PDB entry 5V1D | X-ray diffraction, 2.80 A resolution | chains A and E of the 4 polymer chains in the assembly

# Chain A
Name: eIF2AK3 protein
Organism: Bos taurus
Notes: fragment: PERK luminal domain
UniProtKB: A5D791 (A5D791_BOVIN); numbering as in UniProt (aligned over 96-421)
Sequence (326 residues; numbered 96 to 421; the number before each row is that of its first residue):
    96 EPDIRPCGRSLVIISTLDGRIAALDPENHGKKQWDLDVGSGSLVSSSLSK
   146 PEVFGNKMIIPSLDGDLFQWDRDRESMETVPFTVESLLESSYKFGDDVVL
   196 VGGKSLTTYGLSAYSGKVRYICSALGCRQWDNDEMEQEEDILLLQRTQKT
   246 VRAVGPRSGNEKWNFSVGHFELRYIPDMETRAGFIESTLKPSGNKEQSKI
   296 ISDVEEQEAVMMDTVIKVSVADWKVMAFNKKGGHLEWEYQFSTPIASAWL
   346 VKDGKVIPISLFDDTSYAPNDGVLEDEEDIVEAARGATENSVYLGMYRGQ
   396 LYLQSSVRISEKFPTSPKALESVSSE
Unresolved in the structure: 96-103, 142-152, 165-172, 185-191, 224-235, 271-308, 359-387, 402-421
Differences from the reference sequence: engineered mutation Ser337 (Cys in A5D791)
UniProt features mapped onto this chain:
  - glycosylation: Asn259 (N-linked (GlcNAc...) asparagine)
Reported in the primary citation:
  - mutagenesis - W165S, W165S/Y388S/L389S/M391S, Y388S/L389S/M391S: decreased binding to denatured proteins
  - mutagenesis - V310A, L345A, F357S: unchanged binding to 12-residue peptide (chain E)
  - mutagenesis - V310A, L345A, F357S: unchanged binding to denatured rhodanese
  - mutagenesis - V310A, L345A, F357S: unchanged binding to peptide substrate P16

# Chain E
Name: 12-residue peptide
Sequence (12 residues; row label = number of the first residue in the row):
     1 ADPQPWRFYAPR
Unresolved in the structure: 1-2, 12

# How chain A and chain E interact
Contacting residue pairs - 15 pairs, chain A then chain E:
  Trp318(A) - Trp6(E)
  Phe357(A) - Phe8(E)
  Asp358(A) - Arg7(E)
  Asp358(A) - Phe8(E)
  Tyr388(A) - Arg7(E)
  Tyr388(A) - Phe8(E)
  Tyr388(A) - Tyr9(E)
  Leu389(A) - Pro3(E)  hydrophobic
  Leu389(A) - Gln4(E)
  Leu389(A) - Pro5(E)
  Leu389(A) - Trp6(E)
  Gly390(A) - Pro5(E)
  Met391(A) - Pro5(E)  hydrophobic
  Met391(A) - Trp6(E)
  Ser401(A) - Phe8(E)
Interface residues without a listed pair, chain A (12 interface residues in all): Met153, Thr174, Val315, Pro339
Interface residues without a listed pair, chain E (8 interface residues in all): Pro11
The authors on this interface:
  - specific contacts: Trp318(A)-Trp6(E) (hydrophobic contact), Tyr388(A)-Phe8(E), Leu389(A)-Tyr9(E), Met391(A)-Trp6(E) (hydrophobic contact)

# Overview
The interface between chain A and chain E involves 12 residues on one side and 8 on the other. The paper
describes hydrophobic contacts between Trp318(A) and Trp6(E) and Met391(A) and Trp6(E); contacts between
Tyr388(A) and Phe8(E) and Leu389(A) and Tyr9(E). The paper reports that W165S, W165S/Y388S/L389S/M391S and
Y388S/L389S/M391S of chain A reduce binding to denatured proteins; V310A, L345A and F357S of chain A leave
binding to 12-residue peptide (chain E) unchanged.
Chain A is eIF2AK3 protein (Bos taurus) and chain E is a 12-residue peptide; the structure, Complex structure
of the bovine PERK luminal domain and its substrate peptide, was determined by X-ray diffraction.
